PDB entry 7RLE | X-ray diffraction, 2.50 A resolution | chains A and C of the 4 polymer chains in the assembly

Chain A (and C):
Protein: Peroxisome proliferator-activated receptor gamma
From: Homo sapiens
Notes: chain C of this document is another copy of the same molecule, construct and numbering; everything in this record applies to it too
UniProtKB: P37231 (PPARG_HUMAN); residues 203-477 here correspond to UniProt positions 231-505 (UniProt number = residue number + 28)
Sequence (276 residues; each row starts with the number of its first residue):
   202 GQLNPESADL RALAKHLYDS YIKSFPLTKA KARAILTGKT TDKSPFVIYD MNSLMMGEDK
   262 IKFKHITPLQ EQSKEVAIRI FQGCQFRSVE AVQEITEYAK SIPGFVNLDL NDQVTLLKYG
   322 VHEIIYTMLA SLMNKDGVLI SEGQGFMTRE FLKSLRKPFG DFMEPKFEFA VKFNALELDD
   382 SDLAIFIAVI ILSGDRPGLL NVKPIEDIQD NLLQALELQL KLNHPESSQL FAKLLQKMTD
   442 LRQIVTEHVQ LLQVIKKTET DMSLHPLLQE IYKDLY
Unresolved in the structure: 202-206, 267-275 (chain C: 202-206, 264-271)
Differences from the reference sequence: expression tag (202)
Residues lining bound ligands: EDK ((2S)-3-[4-[2-[methyl(pyridin-2-yl)amino]ethoxy]phenyl]-2-[[2-(phenylcarbonyl)phenyl]amino]propanoic acid): Ile281, Phe282, Gly284, Cys285, Gln286, Arg288, Ser289, His323, Ile326, Tyr327, Leu330, Val339, Ile341, Met348, Phe360, Phe363, Met364, His449, Leu453, Ile456, Leu465, Leu469, Tyr473

Chain A / chain C interface:
Pairs across the interface (36; chain A residue first):
  Asp396(A) - Lys373(C)
  Asp396(A) - Asp441(C)
  Gln410(A) - Gln437(C)  hydrogen bond
  Asp411(A) - Ser429(C)
  Asp411(A) - Lys434(C)  salt bridge
  Leu414(A) - Gln430(C)
  Leu414(A) - Ala433(C)  hydrophobic
  Gln415(A) - Gln430(C)
  Glu418(A) - Glu418(C)
  Glu418(A) - Lys422(C)  salt bridge
  Glu418(A) - Gln430(C)
  Gln430(A) - Leu414(C)
  Gln430(A) - Gln415(C)
  Gln430(A) - Glu418(C)  hydrogen bond
  Gln430(A) - Phe432(C)
  Phe432(A) - Gln430(C)
  Phe432(A) - Ala433(C)  hydrophobic
  Ala433(A) - Leu414(C)  hydrophobic
  Ala433(A) - Phe432(C)  hydrophobic
  Ala433(A) - Leu436(C)  hydrophobic
  Lys434(A) - Asp411(C)
  Leu436(A) - Ala433(C)  hydrophobic
  Gln437(A) - Gln410(C)  hydrogen bond
  Gln437(A) - Leu414(C)
  Met439(A) - Gln437(C)
  Met439(A) - Thr440(C)
  Thr440(A) - Met439(C)
  Thr440(A) - Thr440(C)  hydrogen bond (backbone-side chain)
  Thr440(A) - Arg443(C)
  Asp441(A) - Asp396(C)
  Arg443(A) - Thr440(C)
  Arg443(A) - Gln444(C)  hydrogen bond
  Gln444(A) - Thr447(C)
  Gln444(A) - Tyr477(C)
  Thr447(A) - Gln444(C)
  Tyr477(A) - Gln444(C)
Other interface residues (no listed pair), chain A (21 interface residues in all): Val390, Ser429

Overview:
21 residues of chain A and 22 residues of chain C are in contact; the contacts include 5 hydrogen bonds and 2
salt bridges. Among the polar pairs are Asp411(A)-Lys434(C), Glu418(A)-Lys422(C) and Gln410(A)-Gln437(C).
Chain A binds compound EDK.
Chain A and chain C are both Peroxisome proliferator-activated receptor gamma (Homo sapiens); the structure,
Crystal structure of PPAR gamma in complex with CREB-binding protein and agonist GW1929, was determined by
X-ray diffraction, deposited together with 6D94.
